7KL7 - chains A and B; structure by X-ray diffraction, 1.47 A resolution.

# Chain A (and B)
Protein: Phosphoribosyltransferase
Organism: Helicobacter pylori
Notes: EC 2.4.-.-; chain B of this document is another copy of the same molecule, construct and numbering; everything in this record applies to it too
Reference sequence: A0A2L2I2A6 (A0A2L2I2A6_HELPX); residue numbers follow UniProt; this construct covers 2-153
Sequence (159 residues; row label = number of the first residue in the row; numbers below 1 keep their minus sign (Met-5 is residue -5)):
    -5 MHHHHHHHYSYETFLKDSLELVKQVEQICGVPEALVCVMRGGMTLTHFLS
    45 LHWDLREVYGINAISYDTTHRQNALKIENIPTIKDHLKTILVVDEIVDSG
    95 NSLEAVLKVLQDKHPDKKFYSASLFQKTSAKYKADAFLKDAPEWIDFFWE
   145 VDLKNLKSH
Disordered / not traced: -5 to -2, 64 (chain B: -5 to -4, 58-67)
Sequence notes: expression tag (-5 to 1)

# How chain A and chain B interact
Pairs across the interface (69):
  Tyr5(A) - Tyr5(B)  hydrophobic
  Tyr5(A) - Phe142(B)
  Tyr5(A) - Asp146(B)  hydrogen bond
  Leu9(A) - Asp146(B)
  Leu9(A) - Leu147(B)
  Leu9(A) - Leu150(B)  hydrophobic
  Lys10(A) - Leu150(B)
  Leu13(A) - Leu147(B)  hydrophobic
  Leu13(A) - Lys151(B)
  Met33(A) - Val52(B)  hydrophobic
  Arg34(A) - His41(B)  hydrogen bond (backbone-side chain)
  Arg34(A) - Ser44(B)  hydrogen bond (side chain-backbone)
  Arg34(A) - Leu45(B)
  Arg34(A) - Leu49(B)  hydrogen bond (side chain-backbone)
  Arg34(A) - Arg50(B)
  Arg34(A) - Val52(B)
  Gly35(A) - His41(B)
  Met37(A) - Met37(B)
  Met37(A) - Thr40(B)
  Met37(A) - His41(B)
  Met37(A) - Val52(B)  hydrophobic
  Thr38(A) - Thr38(B)
  Thr38(A) - His41(B)  hydrogen bond
  Thr38(A) - Phe42(B)
  Thr40(A) - Met37(B)
  His41(A) - Arg34(B)  hydrogen bond (side chain-backbone)
  His41(A) - Gly35(B)
  His41(A) - Met37(B)
  His41(A) - Thr38(B)  hydrogen bond
  His41(A) - Trp143(B)
  Phe42(A) - Thr38(B)
  Phe42(A) - Phe142(B)  hydrophobic
  Phe42(A) - Trp143(B)  hydrophobic
  Ser44(A) - Arg34(B)  hydrogen bond (backbone-side chain)
  Leu45(A) - Arg34(B)
  Leu45(A) - Trp143(B)
  Leu45(A) - Glu144(B)
  His46(A) - Leu147(B)
  Leu49(A) - Arg34(B)  hydrogen bond (backbone-side chain)
  Arg50(A) - Arg34(B)
  Val52(A) - Met33(B)  hydrophobic
  Val52(A) - Arg34(B)
  Val52(A) - Met37(B)  hydrophobic
  Val52(A) - Asn56(B)  hydrogen bond (backbone-side chain)
  Tyr53(A) - Asn73(B)
  Asn56(A) - Arg50(B)
  Asn56(A) - Val52(B)  hydrogen bond (side chain-backbone)
  Ile58(A) - Arg50(B)
  Tyr60(A) - Glu51(B)
  Tyr60(A) - Lys78(B)  hydrogen bond
  Glu72(A) - Lys78(B)  salt bridge
  Asn73(A) - Tyr53(B)
  Thr76(A) - Asn73(B)
  Lys78(A) - Glu72(B)  salt bridge
  Phe142(A) - Tyr5(B)
  Phe142(A) - Phe42(B)  hydrophobic
  Trp143(A) - His41(B)
  Trp143(A) - Phe42(B)  hydrophobic
  Trp143(A) - Leu45(B)
  Glu144(A) - Leu45(B)
  Asp146(A) - Tyr5(B)  hydrogen bond
  Leu147(A) - Leu9(B)
  Leu147(A) - Ser12(B)
  Leu147(A) - Leu13(B)  hydrophobic
  Leu147(A) - His46(B)
  Leu150(A) - Leu9(B)
  Leu150(A) - Lys10(B)
  Leu150(A) - Leu13(B)  hydrophobic
  Lys151(A) - Leu13(B)
Also at the interface, not in a pair above, chain A (39 interface residues in all): Ser12, Cys31, Asp48, Glu51, Gly54, Lys148
Also at the interface, not in a pair above, chain B (36 interface residues in all): Cys31, Asp48, Gly54, Thr76

# Summary
Chain A and chain B form an interface of 39 and 36 residues respectively, with 13 hydrogen bonds and 2 salt
bridges. Polar contacts include Glu72(A)-Lys78(B), Tyr5(A)-Asp146(B) and Arg34(A)-His41(B).
Both chains are Phosphoribosyltransferase (Helicobacter pylori). Entry 7KL7 (Helicobacter pylori
Xanthine-Guanine-Hypoxanthine Phosphoribosyltransferase) was determined by X-ray diffraction together with
7KL6 from the same study.
